4J7E - chain A; structure by X-ray diffraction, 1.63 A resolution.

[Chain A]
Protein: E3 ubiquitin-protein ligase Mdm2
Organism: Xenopus laevis
Notes: EC 6.3.2.-; fragment: N-terminal domain
UniProtKB: P56273 (MDM2_XENLA); residues 21-105 here = UniProt positions 21-105
Chain sequence (86 residues; numbered 20 to 105; the number before each row is that of its first residue):
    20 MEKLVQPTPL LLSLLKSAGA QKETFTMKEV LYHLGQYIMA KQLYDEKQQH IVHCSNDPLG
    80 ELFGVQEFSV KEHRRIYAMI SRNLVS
Construct notes: initiating methionine (20); engineered mutation Leu50 (Ile in P56273), His92 (Pro in P56273), Ile95 (Leu in P56273)
Small-molecule neighbours: I29 ([(4S,5R)-4,5-bis(4-chlorophenyl)-2,4,5-trimethyl-4,5-dihydro-1H-imidazol-1-yl]{4-[3-(methylsulfonyl)propyl]piperazin-1-yl}methanone): Leu50, Leu53, Gly54, Ile57, Met58, Tyr63, Phe87, Val89, His92, Ile95, Tyr96
What the authors report for this chain:
  - conformationally variable residues (side-chain flip): Met58, Tyr63

[Overview]
Ligands of chain A: compound I29. From the paper: conformational variability at Met58 and Tyr63.
Chain A is E3 ubiquitin-protein ligase Mdm2 (Xenopus laevis); the structure, The 1.63A crystal structure of
humanized Xenopus MDM2 with a nutlin fragment, RO5524529, was determined by X-ray diffraction (same
publication as 4J74 and 4J7D).
